8UUO - chains A and C of the 3 polymer chains in the assembly; structure by electron microscopy, 3.90 A resolution.

# Chain A (and C)
Protein: Spike glycoprotein
Source organism: Severe acute respiratory syndrome coronavirus 2
Notes: chain C of this document is another copy of the same molecule, construct and numbering; everything in this record applies to it too
Reference sequence: P0DTC2 (SPIKE_SARS2); numbering as in UniProt (aligned over 1-1211)
Chain sequence (1211 residues; row label = number of the first residue in the row):
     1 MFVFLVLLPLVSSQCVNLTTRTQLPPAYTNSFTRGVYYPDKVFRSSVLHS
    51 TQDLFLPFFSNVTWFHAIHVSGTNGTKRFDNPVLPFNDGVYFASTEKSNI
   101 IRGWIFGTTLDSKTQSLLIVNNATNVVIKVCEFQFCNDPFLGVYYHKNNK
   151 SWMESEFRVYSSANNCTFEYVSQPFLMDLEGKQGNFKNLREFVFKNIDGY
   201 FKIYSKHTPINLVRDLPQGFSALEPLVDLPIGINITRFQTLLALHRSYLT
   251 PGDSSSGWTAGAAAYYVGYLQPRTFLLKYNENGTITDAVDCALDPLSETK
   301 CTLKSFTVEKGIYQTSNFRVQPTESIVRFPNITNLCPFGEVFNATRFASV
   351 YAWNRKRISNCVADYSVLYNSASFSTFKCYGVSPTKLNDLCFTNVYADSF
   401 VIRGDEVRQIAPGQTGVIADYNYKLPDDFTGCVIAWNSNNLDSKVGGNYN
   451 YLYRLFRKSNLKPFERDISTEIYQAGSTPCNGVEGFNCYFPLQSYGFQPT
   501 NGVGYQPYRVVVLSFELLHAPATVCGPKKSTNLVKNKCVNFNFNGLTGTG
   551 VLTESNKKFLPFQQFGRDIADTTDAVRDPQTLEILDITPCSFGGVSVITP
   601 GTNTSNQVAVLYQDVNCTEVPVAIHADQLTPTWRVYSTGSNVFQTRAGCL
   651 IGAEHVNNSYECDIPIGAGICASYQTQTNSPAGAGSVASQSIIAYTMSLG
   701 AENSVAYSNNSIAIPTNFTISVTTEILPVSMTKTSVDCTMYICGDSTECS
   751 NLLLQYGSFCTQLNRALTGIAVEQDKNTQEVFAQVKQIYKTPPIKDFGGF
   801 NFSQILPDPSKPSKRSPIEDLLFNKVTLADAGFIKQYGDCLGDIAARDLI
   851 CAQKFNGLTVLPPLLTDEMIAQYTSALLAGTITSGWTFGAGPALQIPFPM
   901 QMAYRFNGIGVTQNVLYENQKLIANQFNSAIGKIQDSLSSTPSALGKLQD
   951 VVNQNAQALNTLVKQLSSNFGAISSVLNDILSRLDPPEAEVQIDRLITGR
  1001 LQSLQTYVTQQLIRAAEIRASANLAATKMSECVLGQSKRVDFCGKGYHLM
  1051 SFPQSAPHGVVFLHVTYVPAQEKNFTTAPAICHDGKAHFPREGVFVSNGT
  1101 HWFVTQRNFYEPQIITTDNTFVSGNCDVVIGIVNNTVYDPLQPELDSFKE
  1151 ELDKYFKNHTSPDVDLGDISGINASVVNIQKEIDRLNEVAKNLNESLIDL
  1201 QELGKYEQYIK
Disordered / not traced: 1-13, 70-76, 177-184, 245-253, 623-632, 677-688, 829-851, 1150-1211 (chain C: 1-13, 70-76, 245-253, 625-631, 677-688, 828-851, 1150-1211)
Sequence notes: conflict V417 (Lys in P0DTC2), A682 (Arg in P0DTC2), G683 (Arg in P0DTC2), G685 (Arg in P0DTC2), P817 (Phe in P0DTC2), P892 (Ala in P0DTC2), P899 (Ala in P0DTC2), P942 (Ala in P0DTC2), P986 (Lys in P0DTC2), P987 (Val in P0DTC2)
Disulfides: C15-C136, C131-C166, C291-C301, C336-C361, C379-C432, C391-C525, C480-C488, C538-C590, C617-C649, C662-C671, C738-C760, C743-C749, C1032-C1043, C1082-C1126
Glycans and other covalent adducts: N-acetylglucosamine (NAG) linked to N1098
Residues lining bound ligands: N-acetylglucosamine (NAG; 2-acetamido-2-deoxy-beta-D-glucopyranose): N709, N710, G1131

# Chain A / chain C interface
Contacting residue pairs - 132 pairs, chain A then chain C:
  K41(A) - F562(C)
  K41(A) - Q563(C)
  K41(A) - Q564(C)  hydrogen bond (backbone-backbone)
  K41(A) - F565(C)
  V42(A) - R567(C)
  F43(A) - F559(C)  hydrophobic
  F43(A) - Q563(C)
  F43(A) - F565(C)  hydrogen bond (backbone-backbone)
  F43(A) - G566(C)
  F43(A) - R567(C)  hydrogen bond (backbone-backbone)
  G199(A) - R357(C)  hydrogen bond (backbone-side chain)
  Y200(A) - R357(C)
  Y200(A) - N394(C)  hydrogen bond
  Y200(A) - E516(C)
  E224(A) - F562(C)
  P230(A) - R357(C)
  I231(A) - R357(C)  hydrogen bond (backbone-side chain)
  N282(A) - K558(C)
  Y369(A) - A475(C)
  N370(A) - S477(C)  hydrogen bond
  N370(A) - N487(C)
  A372(A) - F486(C)  hydrophobic
  D737(A) - N317(C)  hydrogen bond
  D745(A) - R319(C)  salt bridge
  Q755(A) - S968(C)
  Q755(A) - N969(C)  hydrogen bond (backbone-backbone)
  Q755(A) - F970(C)  hydrogen bond (backbone-backbone)
  Q755(A) - G971(C)
  Y756(A) - Q965(C)
  Y756(A) - S968(C)
  Y756(A) - F970(C)  hydrophobic
  G757(A) - Q965(C)
  G757(A) - S968(C)
  S758(A) - Q965(C)  hydrogen bond
  F759(A) - Q965(C)
  F759(A) - S1003(C)
  R765(A) - Q957(C)
  Q787(A) - A701(C)
  Q787(A) - N703(C)  hydrogen bond
  I788(A) - G700(C)
  I788(A) - A701(C)  hydrogen bond (backbone-backbone)
  I788(A) - E702(C)
  I788(A) - N703(C)  hydrogen bond (backbone-backbone)
  Y789(A) - E702(C)
  Y789(A) - N703(C)
  K790(A) - E702(C)  salt bridge
  K790(A) - N703(C)  hydrogen bond (side chain-backbone)
  K790(A) - S704(C)
  P792(A) - Y707(C)  hydrophobic
  F797(A) - Y707(C)  hydrophobic
  F855(A) - F592(C)  hydrophobic
  T859(A) - D614(C)
  V860(A) - D614(C)
  P863(A) - A668(C)  hydrogen bond (backbone-backbone)
  L864(A) - P665(C)  hydrophobic
  L864(A) - G667(C)
  L864(A) - A668(C)
  L864(A) - G669(C)  hydrogen bond (backbone-backbone)
  T866(A) - A668(C)
  M869(A) - G669(C)
  M869(A) - L699(C)  hydrophobic
  Q872(A) - L699(C)
  Y873(A) - L699(C)
  T883(A) - V705(C)
  W886(A) - Y1047(C)
  G889(A) - D1041(C)
  A890(A) - K1045(C)
  A890(A) - Y1047(C)  hydrophobic
  A890(A) - V1068(C)
  G891(A) - K1045(C)
  P892(A) - P1069(C)
  P892(A) - E1072(C)
  A893(A) - E1072(C)
  L894(A) - A713(C)
  L894(A) - P715(C)  hydrophobic
  L894(A) - E1072(C)
  Q895(A) - V705(C)
  Q895(A) - A706(C)
  Q895(A) - S711(C)
  Q895(A) - I712(C)  hydrogen bond (side chain-backbone)
  Q895(A) - A713(C)  hydrogen bond (backbone-backbone)
  Q895(A) - N1074(C)  hydrogen bond
  I896(A) - Y707(C)
  I896(A) - I712(C)  hydrophobic
  P897(A) - Y707(C)
  P897(A) - N709(C)
  P897(A) - S711(C)
  P897(A) - T1077(C)
  F898(A) - Y707(C)  hydrogen bond (backbone-side chain)
  M900(A) - T1077(C)
  M900(A) - A1078(C)
  M900(A) - P1079(C)
  Y904(A) - G1093(C)  hydrogen bond (side chain-backbone)
  Y904(A) - V1094(C)
  Y904(A) - R1107(C)  hydrogen bond
  N907(A) - R1107(C)
  Q913(A) - P1090(C)
  N914(A) - S1123(C)
  Y917(A) - P1079(C)
  Y917(A) - F1089(C)  hydrophobic
  Y917(A) - V1128(C)
  E918(A) - V1128(C)
  K921(A) - I1130(C)
  V963(A) - A570(C)  hydrophobic
  K964(A) - I569(C)
  S975(A) - D571(C)
  N978(A) - T547(C)  hydrogen bond (side chain-backbone)
  N978(A) - G548(C)
  L981(A) - K386(C)
  S982(A) - L390(C)
  S982(A) - G545(C)
  S982(A) - T547(C)
  R983(A) - G381(C)
  R983(A) - V382(C)
  R983(A) - S383(C)
  R983(A) - K386(C)
  R983(A) - L517(C)
  R983(A) - L518(C)
  L984(A) - G381(C)
  L984(A) - V382(C)  hydrophobic
  L984(A) - S383(C)
  L984(A) - K386(C)
  D985(A) - S383(C)  hydrogen bond
  D985(A) - K386(C)
  Q1002(A) - Q1002(C)
  A1016(A) - E1017(C)
  R1019(A) - E1017(C)  salt bridge
  E1031(A) - R1039(C)  salt bridge
  R1039(A) - R1039(C)
  E1144(A) - L1145(C)
  F1148(A) - F1148(C)  hydrophobic
  F1148(A) - K1149(C)
Interface residues without a listed pair, chain A (89 interface residues in all): R44, V47, P225, S735, M740, Q762, D796, L861, L865, T887, Q920, L966, S967, Q1005, T1009, I1013, S1030, G1035
Interface residues without a listed pair, chain C (101 interface residues in all): Q314, T478, T549, L560, Q613, R646, I670, C671, M697, S708, N710, T961, T1006, T1009, I1013, V1040, G1046, F1121, G1124, V1129

# Summary
Chain A and chain C form an interface of 89 and 101 residues respectively; the contacts include 25 hydrogen
bonds and 4 salt bridges. Polar contacts include D745(A)-R319(C), K790(A)-E702(C) and R1019(A)-E1017(C).
Ligands of chain A: N-acetylglucosamine. Covalently linked N-acetylglucosamine: at N1098(A).
Both chains are Spike glycoprotein (Severe acute respiratory syndrome coronavirus 2). Entry 8UUO (Prototypic
SARS-CoV-2 spike (containing V417) in the open conformation) was determined by electron microscopy (same
publication as 8UUL, 8UUM and 8UUN).
